PDB entry 7Y6J | X-ray diffraction, 1.38 A resolution | chains A and B

# Chain A (and B)
Protein: Transthyretin
Source organism: Homo sapiens
Notes: chain B of this document is another copy of the same molecule, construct and numbering; everything in this record applies to it too
UniProtKB: P02766 (TTHY_HUMAN); residues 1-127 here correspond to UniProt positions 21-147 (UniProt number = residue number + 20)
Chain sequence (127 residues; row label = number of the first residue in the row):
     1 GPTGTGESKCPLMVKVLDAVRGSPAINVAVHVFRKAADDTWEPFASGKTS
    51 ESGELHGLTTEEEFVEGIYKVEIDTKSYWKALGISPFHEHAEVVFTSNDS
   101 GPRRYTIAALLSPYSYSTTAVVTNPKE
Not modelled in the structure: 1-9, 99-102, 125-127 (chain B: 1-9, 125-127)
Construct notes: engineered mutation Ser-97 (Ala117 in P02766)
Curated features (UniProtKB/Swiss-Prot):
  - binding site (L-thyroxine): Lys-15, Glu-54, Ser-117
  - modified residue: Cys-10 (Sulfocysteine), Glu-42 (4-carboxyglutamate), Ser-52 (Phosphoserine)
  - glycosylation: Asn-98 (N-linked (GlcNAc...) asparagine)

# Interface between chain A and chain B
Contacting residue pairs (38; chain A residue first):
  Lys-70(A) with Glu-92(B)
  Phe-87(A) with Phe-95(B), hydrophobic; Tyr-105(B), hydrophobic; Ile-107(B), hydrophobic; Ala-120(B), hydrophobic; Val-122(B), hydrophobic
  His-88(A) with Val-93(B); Val-94(B)
  Glu-89(A) with Val-94(B), hydrogen bond (backbone-backbone); Thr-96(B), hydrogen bond
  Glu-92(A) with Glu-92(B); Tyr-116(B), hydrogen bond (backbone-side chain)
  Val-93(A) with His-88(B)
  Val-94(A) with His-88(B); Glu-89(B), hydrogen bond (backbone-backbone); His-90(B); Glu-92(B)
  Phe-95(A) with Phe-87(B), hydrophobic
  Thr-96(A) with Glu-89(B), hydrogen bond
  Tyr-105(A) with Phe-87(B), hydrophobic
  Ile-107(A) with Phe-87(B), hydrophobic
  Tyr-114(A) with Thr-119(B), hydrogen bond (backbone-side chain); Ala-120(B), hydrogen bond (backbone-backbone)
  Ser-115(A) with Thr-118(B), hydrogen bond (side chain-backbone); Thr-119(B), hydrogen bond
  Tyr-116(A) with Glu-92(B), hydrogen bond (side chain-backbone); Ser-117(B); Thr-118(B), hydrogen bond (backbone-backbone)
  Ser-117(A) with Tyr-116(B); Ser-117(B)
  Thr-118(A) with Ser-115(B), hydrogen bond (backbone-side chain); Tyr-116(B), hydrogen bond (backbone-backbone)
  Thr-119(A) with Tyr-114(B); Ser-115(B), hydrogen bond
  Ala-120(A) with Phe-87(B), hydrophobic; Tyr-114(B), hydrogen bond (backbone-backbone)
  Val-122(A) with Phe-87(B), hydrophobic; Tyr-114(B), hydrophobic
Interface residues without a listed pair, chain A (22 interface residues in all): Ile-68, Lys-76, His-90
Interface residues without a listed pair, chain B (22 interface residues in all): Ile-68, Lys-70, Lys-76

# In short
The chain A/chain B interface involves 22 residues from each chain; the contacts include 15 hydrogen bonds.
Polar contacts include Glu-89(A)/Thr-96(B), Glu-92(A)/Tyr-116(B) and Tyr-114(A)/Thr-119(B). Curated annotation
(UniProt) lists 3 L-thyroxine-binding residues on chain A.
Chain A and chain B are both Transthyretin (Homo sapiens); the structure, Crystal structure of human
transthyretin variant A97S at pH 5.4, was determined by X-ray diffraction together with 7YBR, 7YCQ and 8HY4
from the same study.
